Entry 2JJP (X-ray diffraction, 2.10 A resolution); this record covers chain A.

== Chain A ==
Protein: Cytochrome P450 113A1
From: Saccharopolyspora erythraea
Notes: EC 1.14.-.-
Reference sequence: P48635 (CPXQ_SACEN); residues 15-411 here correspond to UniProt positions 1-397 (UniProt number = residue number - 14)
Amino-acid sequence (411 residues; each row starts with the number of its first residue):
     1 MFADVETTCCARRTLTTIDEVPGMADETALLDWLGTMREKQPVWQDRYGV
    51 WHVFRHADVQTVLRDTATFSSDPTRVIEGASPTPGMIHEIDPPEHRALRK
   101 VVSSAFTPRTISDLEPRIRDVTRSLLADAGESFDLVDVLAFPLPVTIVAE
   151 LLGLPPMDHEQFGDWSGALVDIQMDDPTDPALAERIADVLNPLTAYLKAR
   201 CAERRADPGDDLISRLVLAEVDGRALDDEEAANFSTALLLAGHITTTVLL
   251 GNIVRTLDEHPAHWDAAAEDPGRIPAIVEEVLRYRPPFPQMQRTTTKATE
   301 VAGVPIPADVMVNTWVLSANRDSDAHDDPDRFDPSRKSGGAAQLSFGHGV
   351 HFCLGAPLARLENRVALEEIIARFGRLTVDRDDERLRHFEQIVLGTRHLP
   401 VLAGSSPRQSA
Unresolved in the structure: 1-14
Sequence notes: engineered mutation Leu-15 (Met1 in P48635), Leu-344 (Phe330 in P48635)
Bound ions: heme Fe: Cys-353 (together with ketoconazole)
Residues lining bound ligands:
  - heme (HEM): Ile-87, His-88, His-95, Arg-99, Phe-106, Phe-234, Leu-238, Ala-241, Thr-245, Leu-249, Leu-282, Pro-287, Phe-288, Met-291, Arg-293, Ser-345, Phe-346, Gly-347, Val-350, His-351, Phe-352, Cys-353, Leu-354, Gly-355, Leu-358, Ala-359
  - ketoconazole (KLN; 1-acetyl-4-(4-{[(2S,4R)-2-(2,4-dichlorophenyl)-2-(1H-imidazol-1-ylmethyl)-1,3-dioxolan-4-yl]methoxy}phenyl)piperazine): Ile-87, His-88, Met-174, Asp-175, Pro-177, Ala-237, Leu-240, Ala-241, Thr-245, Phe-288, Gln-290, Met-291, Gln-292, Asn-313, Cys-353, Gln-391, Ile-392
UniProt features mapped onto this chain:
  - binding site (substrate): His-88, Glu-89, Gln-292
  - binding site (heme): His-95, Arg-99, Arg-293, His-351, Cys-353

== In short ==
Bound to chain A: heme and ketoconazole. Curated annotation (UniProt) lists 3 substrate-binding residues and 5
heme-binding residues.
Chain A is Cytochrome P450 113A1 (Saccharopolyspora erythraea); the structure, Structure of cytochrome P450
EryK in complex with inhibitor ketoconazole (KC), was determined by X-ray diffraction together with 2XFH from
the same study.
